7AK3 - chain A; structure by X-ray diffraction, 2.50 A resolution.

Chain A:
Molecule: Dual specificity protein kinase CLK1
From: Homo sapiens
Notes: EC 2.7.12.1
UniProt: P49759 (CLK1_HUMAN); numbering as in UniProt (aligned over 148-484)
Amino-acid sequence (339 residues; numbered 146 to 484; the number before each row is that of its first residue):
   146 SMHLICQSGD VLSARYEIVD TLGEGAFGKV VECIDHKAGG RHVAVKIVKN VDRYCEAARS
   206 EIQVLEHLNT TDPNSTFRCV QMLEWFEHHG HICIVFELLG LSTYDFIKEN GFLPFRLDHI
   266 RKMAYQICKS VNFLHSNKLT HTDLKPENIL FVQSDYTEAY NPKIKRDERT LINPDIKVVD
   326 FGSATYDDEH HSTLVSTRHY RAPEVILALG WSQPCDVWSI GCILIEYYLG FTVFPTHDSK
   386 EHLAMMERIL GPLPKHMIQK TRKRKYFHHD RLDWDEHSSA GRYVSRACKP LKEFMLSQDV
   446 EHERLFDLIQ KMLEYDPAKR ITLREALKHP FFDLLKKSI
Unresolved in the structure: 146, 484
Differences from the reference sequence: expression tag (146-147); conflict Ala432 (Arg in P49759)
Residues lining bound ligands: RH8 (N-[3-fluoranyl-4-(4-methylpiperazin-1-yl)phenyl]-4-pyrazolo[1,5-b]pyridazin-3-yl-pyrimidin-2-amine): Leu167, Gly168, Glu169, Phe172, Val175, Ala189, Lys191, Glu206, Val225, Phe241, Glu242, Leu243, Leu244, Gly245, Leu246, Asp250, Asn293, Leu295, Val324, Asp325
Swiss-Prot annotation at these positions:
  - active site: Asp288 (Proton acceptor)
  - binding site (ATP): Leu167 to Val175, Lys191
Reported in the primary citation:
  - binding site for RH8: Phe241, Leu244, Asp250, Val324

Summary:
Chain A binds compound RH8. From UniProt: active-site residue Asp288 and 10 ATP-binding residues. From the
paper: a binding site for RH8 at Phe241, Leu244 and Asp250 among others.
Chain A is Dual specificity protein kinase CLK1 (Homo sapiens); the structure, CLK1 bound with CAF052, was
determined by X-ray diffraction (same publication as 7AQB).
